5LDD - chains A and B of the 3 polymer chains in the assembly; structure by X-ray diffraction, 2.50 A resolution.

== Chain A ==
Molecule: Mon1
From: Chaetomium thermophilum (strain DSM 1495 / CBS 144.50 / IMI 039719)
Reference sequence: G0SGS3 (G0SGS3_CHATD); numbering as in UniProt (aligned over 195-355)
Sequence (166 residues; numbered 190 to 355; the number before each row is that of its first residue):
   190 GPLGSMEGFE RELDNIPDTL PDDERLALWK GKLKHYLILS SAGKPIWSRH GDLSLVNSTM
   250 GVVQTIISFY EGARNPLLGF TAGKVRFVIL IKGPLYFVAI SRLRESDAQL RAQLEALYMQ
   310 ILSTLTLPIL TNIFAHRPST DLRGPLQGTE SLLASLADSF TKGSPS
Disordered / not traced: 190-198, 354-355
Differences from the reference sequence: expression tag (190-194)
Reported in the primary citation:
  - mutagenesis - G232P/K233D, G250W/T254K, S328W/D330A/R332A: abolished catalytic activity with Rab small monomeric GTPase-like protein

== Chain B ==
Molecule: Ccz1
From: Chaetomium thermophilum (strain DSM 1495 / CBS 144.50 / IMI 039719)
Reference sequence: G0SD94 (G0SD94_CHATD); residue numbers follow UniProt; this construct covers 1-249
Sequence (250 residues; numbered 0 to 249; the number before each row is that of its first residue; numbering starts at 0):
     0 SMTTPVSPSP SGIIPAQLGF LAIYNPALGT TDETLEDQIV YYATASTLSQ ARRRHRRPRR
    60 RDRQRAQSVV KDSRPNAAGA TGDSEAVAED KDPVSKEERH ERLRQIGLAQ GMVEFAKSFS
   120 DGEPVDTIDT EKARVILVEV EEGWWILASI DLTRLPLPQI KTPTSSSAPP PAPNLNPLPP
   180 EPAYEYSSRE VKPPSLLRAD LLRAYDLFLL HHGSSLSSLL ASQGRAQLVA SLTRFWDHFL
   240 ATWNVLLHGN
Disordered / not traced: 0-11, 49-91, 156-182, 248-249
Differences from the reference sequence: expression tag (0)
Reported in the primary citation:
  - mutagenesis - G106W/G110M: abolished catalytic activity with Rab small monomeric GTPase-like protein

== Chain A / chain B interface ==
Residue-residue contacts - 44 pairs, chain A then chain B:
  Trp218(A) with Phe118(B), hydrophobic
  Lys219(A) with Ser117(B), hydrogen bond; Phe118(B)
  His224(A) with Phe118(B)
  Val251(A) with Phe114(B), hydrophobic
  Val252(A) with Phe114(B), hydrophobic
  Ile255(A) with Met111(B), hydrophobic
  Phe258(A) with Leu107(B), hydrophobic
  Tyr259(A) with Leu107(B); Met111(B); Ile127(B); Thr129(B)
  Arg263(A) with Lys131(B), hydrogen bond (backbone-side chain)
  Asn264(A) with Thr129(B), hydrogen bond; Glu130(B), hydrogen bond (side chain-backbone); Lys131(B), hydrogen bond (side chain-backbone)
  Pro265(A) with Thr129(B); Glu130(B), hydrogen bond (backbone-backbone)
  Leu266(A) with Ile127(B), hydrophobic; Asp128(B)
  Leu267(A) with Asp128(B), hydrogen bond (backbone-backbone); Thr129(B)
  Gly268(A) with Ile127(B); Asp128(B), hydrogen bond (backbone-backbone)
  Phe269(A) with Met111(B), hydrophobic; Val124(B), hydrophobic; Thr126(B); Ile127(B), hydrophobic
  Thr270(A) with Val124(B); Asp125(B), hydrogen bond (backbone-backbone); Thr126(B), hydrogen bond (backbone-backbone)
  Ala271(A) with Ala115(B), hydrophobic; Ser119(B); Glu122(B); Pro123(B); Val124(B)
  Gly272(A) with Glu122(B); Pro123(B); Asp125(B)
  Val274(A) with Phe118(B); Ser119(B)
  Phe276(A) with Phe114(B), hydrophobic; Ala115(B), hydrophobic
  Arg291(A) with Phe118(B), hydrogen bond (side chain-backbone)
Interface residues without a listed pair, chain A (23 interface residues in all): Thr248, Ile289
Interface residues without a listed pair, chain B (20 interface residues in all): Arg103, Asp120, Ala132

== Overview ==
Chain A and chain B form an interface of 23 and 20 residues respectively, with 11 hydrogen bonds. Polar
contacts include Lys219(A)-Ser117(B), Arg263(A)-Lys131(B) and Asn264(A)-Thr129(B). From the paper:
G232P/K233D, G250W/T254K and S328W/D330A/R332A of chain A abolish catalytic activity with Rab small monomeric
GTPase-like protein; G106W/G110M of chain B abolish catalytic activity with Rab small monomeric GTPase-like
protein.
Here chain A is Mon1 and chain B is Ccz1, both from Chaetomium thermophilum (strain DSM 1495 / CBS 144.50 /
IMI 039719). Entry 5LDD (Crystal structure of the heterodimeric GEF Mon1-Ccz1 in complex with Ypt7) was
determined by X-ray diffraction.
